8RB8 - chains C and B of the 7 polymer chains in the assembly; structure by electron microscopy, 3.41 A resolution.

# Chain C
Molecule: Ion-translocating oxidoreductase complex subunit C
Organism: Azotobacter vinelandii DJ
Notes: EC 7.-.-.-
Reference sequence: C1DMA6 (C1DMA6_AZOVD); residues 1-496 here = UniProt positions 1-496
Sequence (496 residues; numbered 1 to 496; the number before each row is that of its first residue):
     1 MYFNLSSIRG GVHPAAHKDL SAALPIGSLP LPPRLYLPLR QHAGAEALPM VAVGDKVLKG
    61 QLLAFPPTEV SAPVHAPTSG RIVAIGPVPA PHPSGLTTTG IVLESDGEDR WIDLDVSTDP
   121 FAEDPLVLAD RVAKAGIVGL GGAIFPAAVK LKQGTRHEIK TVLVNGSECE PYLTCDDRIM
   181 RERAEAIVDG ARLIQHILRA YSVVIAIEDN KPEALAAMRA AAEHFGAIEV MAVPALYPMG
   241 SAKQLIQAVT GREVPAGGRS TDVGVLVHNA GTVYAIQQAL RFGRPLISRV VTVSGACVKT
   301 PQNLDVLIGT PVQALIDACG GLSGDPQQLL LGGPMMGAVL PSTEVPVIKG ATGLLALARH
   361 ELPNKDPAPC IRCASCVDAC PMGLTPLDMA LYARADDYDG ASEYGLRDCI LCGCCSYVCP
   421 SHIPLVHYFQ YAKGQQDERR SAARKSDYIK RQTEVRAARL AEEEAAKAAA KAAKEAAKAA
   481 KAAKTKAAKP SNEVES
Disordered / not traced: 1-2, 479-496
Ion coordination: 4Fe-4S cluster Fe site 1: C370, C373, C376, C419; 4Fe-4S cluster Fe site 2: C380, C409, C412, C415
Ligand contacts:
  - FMN (flavin mononucleotide): G139, L140, G141, G142, A143, K150, N165, S167, E168, C169, E170, D176, Y237, G240, S241, A242, V267, H268, N269, T272, M336, I410, C412
  - 4Fe-4S cluster (SF4), molecule 1: C370, I371, R372, C373, A374, S375, C376, L387, V418, C419, P420, S421, I423, L425
  - 4Fe-4S cluster (SF4), molecule 2: C380, P381, M382, L384, P386, M389, C409, I410, L411, C412, G413, C414, C415, V426, F429

# Chain B
Molecule: Ion-translocating oxidoreductase complex subunit B
Organism: Azotobacter vinelandii DJ
Notes: EC 7.-.-.-
Reference sequence: C1DMA7 (C1DMA7_AZOVD); residue numbers follow UniProt; this construct covers 1-174
Sequence (174 residues; row label = number of the first residue in the row):
     1 MIEATLALTV MGVLLGCGLG LAARKFAVTD ENPLIKEVSD LMPGSQCGQC GFPGCGAAAV
    61 AIVEGNASVT CCPPGGVGLA EKLAAILGVP LDASQVAAPM LARVEASQCI GCTRCYRACP
   121 TDAIVGASGQ VHVVLEDACT GCGKCRDACP EDCVLLIPQE QTLDTWRWDK PAAA
Disordered / not traced: 1, 27-74, 86-97
Ion coordination: 4Fe-4S cluster Fe site 1: C109, C112, C115, C149; 4Fe-4S cluster Fe site 2: C119, C139, C142, C145
Ligand contacts:
  - 4Fe-4S cluster (SF4), molecule 1: A102, A118, C119, T121, A123, I124, A138, C139, T140, G141, C142, G143, K144, C145, L156
  - 4Fe-4S cluster (SF4), molecule 2: Q108, C109, I110, G111, C112, T113, R114, C115, V133, C149, C153

# Interface between chain C and chain B
Residue-residue contacts - 30 pairs, chain C then chain B:
  A90(C) with L163(B), hydrophobic
  H92(C) with W166(B)
  S94(C) with W166(B)
  L96(C) with T162(B); L163(B)
  P367(C) with A174(B)
  R394(C) with K170(B), hydrogen bond (backbone-side chain)
  D396(C) with K170(B), salt bridge
  P424(C) with P171(B), hydrophobic
  H427(C) with W168(B); D169(B), salt bridge; P171(B)
  Y428(C) with P171(B)
  Q430(C) with W168(B)
  Y431(C) with W168(B); K170(B)
  G434(C) with R167(B)
  E438(C) with R167(B), salt bridge
  K445(C) with D137(B), hydrogen bond (side chain-backbone); C139(B)
  I449(C) with T121(B); A138(B); T140(B)
  Q452(C) with D122(B)
  T453(C) with P120(B); T121(B)
  R456(C) with Y116(B), hydrogen bond (side chain-backbone); C119(B), hydrogen bond (side chain-backbone); P120(B), hydrogen bond (side chain-backbone)
  R459(C) with Y116(B)
Interface residues without a listed pair, chain C (27 interface residues in all): P93, T97, T98, A368, P369, D437, Y448
Interface residues without a listed pair, chain B (21 interface residues in all): L101, Q161, A173

# In short
The interface between chain C and chain B involves 27 residues on one side and 21 on the other; the contacts
include 5 hydrogen bonds and 3 salt bridges. Polar contacts include D396(C)-K170(B), H427(C)-D169(B) and
E438(C)-R167(B). Bound to chain C: flavin mononucleotide and 4Fe-4S cluster.
Chain C is Ion-translocating oxidoreductase complex subunit C and chain B is Ion-translocating oxidoreductase
complex subunit B, both from Azotobacter vinelandii DJ; the structure, Cryo-EM structure of the
NADH:ferredoxin oxidoreductase RNF from Azotobacter vinelandii, purified with 2-ME/TCEP, NADH added, was
determined by electron microscopy together with 8RB9, 8RBM, 8RBQ and 8AHX from the same study.
